PDB entry 4XRP | X-ray diffraction, 3.30 A resolution | chains A and F of the 6 polymer chains in the assembly

[Chain A]
Protein: Pnkp1
Source organism: Capnocytophaga gingivalis
UniProtKB: C2M8N3 (C2M8N3_CAPGI); residue numbers follow UniProt; this construct covers 1-312
Amino-acid sequence (312 residues; row label = number of the first residue in the row):
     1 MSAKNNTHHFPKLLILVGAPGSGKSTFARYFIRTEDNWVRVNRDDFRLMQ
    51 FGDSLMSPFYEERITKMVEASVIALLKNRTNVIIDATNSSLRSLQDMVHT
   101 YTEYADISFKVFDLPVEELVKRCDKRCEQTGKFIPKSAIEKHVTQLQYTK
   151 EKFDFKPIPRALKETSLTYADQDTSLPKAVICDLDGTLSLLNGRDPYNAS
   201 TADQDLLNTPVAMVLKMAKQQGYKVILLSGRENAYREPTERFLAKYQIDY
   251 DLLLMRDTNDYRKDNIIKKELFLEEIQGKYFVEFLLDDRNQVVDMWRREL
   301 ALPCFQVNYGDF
Disordered / not traced: 1
Metal / ion sites: Mg2+: Asp-183, Asp-185, Asp-288
From the paper describing this entry:
  - self-association interface (contacts with another copy of this molecule): Val-39, Phe-46, Met-49, Arg-63, Met-67, Leu-75, Val-211, Val-214, Met-217, Tyr-223, Phe-284, Leu-286, Phe-305, Val-307

[Chain F]
Protein: Hen1
Source organism: Capnocytophaga gingivalis
UniProtKB: C2M7I7 (C2M7I7_CAPGI); numbering as in UniProt (aligned over 1-436)
Amino-acid sequence (436 residues; numbered 1 to 436; the number before each row is that of its first residue):
     1 MILQIHSQNPHLLDLLNKNPHTDLGIYAKSLRNGQLIGNAVSAYQYDVVF
    51 QDTRYSYLPEESNQIDFQSYCSPLVILHICNEFFKELLQEKQTYWSQQIK
   101 WLERTRAEVDTYPCTIEVKNLYANSTWYSKGHFMMERYFKNIHITPIVGN
   151 NLSLRVEGKSVFEAMNLLSFIAVTTHITNTYGEYTYIDDHFAQKYARILT
   201 NIPQVPYFVFYLFIKRAIKSERQFAEIKPMFEAYFKEEGLDIDFQFTDTH
   251 GSRMDFIVKELGMEYPILDIGCGELKYYRRFMRRNYNYSHPYFATDTDKS
   301 VGDYAALLKERMEADNLYFFSDWTDYEYKNPVNIILTEVIEHNTPEAAEA
   351 LVKHCLSLNFHKMIITTPNSLFNKYYFDEDPESLRHEDHHFEWTPQEFQD
   401 FIRHCVGDTSLEVTYCGIGDRINGETPTQAVVITRK
Disordered / not traced: 377-389, 436

[Interface between chain A and chain F]
Pairs across the interface (13; chain A residue first):
  Asp-257(A) / Tyr-328(F)
  Asp-257(A) / Asn-330(F)  hydrogen bond
  Thr-258(A) / Tyr-328(F)
  Asn-259(A) / Phe-293(F)
  Asn-259(A) / Tyr-318(F)
  Asn-259(A) / Glu-327(F)
  Asn-259(A) / Tyr-328(F)
  Tyr-261(A) / Tyr-318(F)  hydrophobic
  Tyr-261(A) / Glu-327(F)
  Arg-262(A) / Ser-289(F)
  Arg-262(A) / His-290(F)
  Arg-262(A) / Pro-291(F)
  Glu-270(A) / Ser-289(F)
Also at the interface, not in a pair above, chain A (7 interface residues in all): Asp-260
Also at the interface, not in a pair above, chain F (11 interface residues in all): Asn-316, Asp-325, Tyr-326

[Summary]
The interface between chain A and chain F involves 7 residues on one side and 11 on the other, with 1 hydrogen
bond. The hydrogen-bonded pair is Asp-257(A)/Asn-330(F). Asp-183(A), Asp-185(A) and Asp-288(A) coordinate
Mg2+. The paper reports a self-association interface involving Val-39(A), Phe-46(A) and Met-49(A) among
others.
Here chain A is Pnkp1 and chain F is Hen1, both from Capnocytophaga gingivalis. Entry 4XRP (Structure of the
Pnkp1/Rnl/Hen1 RNA repair complex) was determined by X-ray diffraction together with 4XRU from the same study.
